6BK8 - chains i and A of the 46 polymer chains in the assembly; structure by electron microscopy, 3.30 A resolution.

== Chain i ==
Molecule: 59-nt RNA strand
Source organism: Saccharomyces cerevisiae
Sequence (59 nucleotides; numbered 1 to 1118; 1059 numbers in that range are skipped by the numbering (no residue carries them; nothing is unmodelled there); the number before each row is that of its first residue):
     1 GUAUGUAUUU AUUUU
   501 AGAACUAGUU ACUAACAU
   620 UUUUUUUUU
  1001 AAAAAAUA
  1110 AUUAUAUAG

== Chain A ==
Name: Pre-mRNA-splicing factor Prp8
Source organism: Saccharomyces cerevisiae (strain ATCC 204508 / S288c)
UniProt: P33334 (PRP8_YEAST); numbering as in UniProt (aligned over 1-2413)
Chain sequence (2413 residues; numbered 1 to 2413; the number before each row is that of its first residue):
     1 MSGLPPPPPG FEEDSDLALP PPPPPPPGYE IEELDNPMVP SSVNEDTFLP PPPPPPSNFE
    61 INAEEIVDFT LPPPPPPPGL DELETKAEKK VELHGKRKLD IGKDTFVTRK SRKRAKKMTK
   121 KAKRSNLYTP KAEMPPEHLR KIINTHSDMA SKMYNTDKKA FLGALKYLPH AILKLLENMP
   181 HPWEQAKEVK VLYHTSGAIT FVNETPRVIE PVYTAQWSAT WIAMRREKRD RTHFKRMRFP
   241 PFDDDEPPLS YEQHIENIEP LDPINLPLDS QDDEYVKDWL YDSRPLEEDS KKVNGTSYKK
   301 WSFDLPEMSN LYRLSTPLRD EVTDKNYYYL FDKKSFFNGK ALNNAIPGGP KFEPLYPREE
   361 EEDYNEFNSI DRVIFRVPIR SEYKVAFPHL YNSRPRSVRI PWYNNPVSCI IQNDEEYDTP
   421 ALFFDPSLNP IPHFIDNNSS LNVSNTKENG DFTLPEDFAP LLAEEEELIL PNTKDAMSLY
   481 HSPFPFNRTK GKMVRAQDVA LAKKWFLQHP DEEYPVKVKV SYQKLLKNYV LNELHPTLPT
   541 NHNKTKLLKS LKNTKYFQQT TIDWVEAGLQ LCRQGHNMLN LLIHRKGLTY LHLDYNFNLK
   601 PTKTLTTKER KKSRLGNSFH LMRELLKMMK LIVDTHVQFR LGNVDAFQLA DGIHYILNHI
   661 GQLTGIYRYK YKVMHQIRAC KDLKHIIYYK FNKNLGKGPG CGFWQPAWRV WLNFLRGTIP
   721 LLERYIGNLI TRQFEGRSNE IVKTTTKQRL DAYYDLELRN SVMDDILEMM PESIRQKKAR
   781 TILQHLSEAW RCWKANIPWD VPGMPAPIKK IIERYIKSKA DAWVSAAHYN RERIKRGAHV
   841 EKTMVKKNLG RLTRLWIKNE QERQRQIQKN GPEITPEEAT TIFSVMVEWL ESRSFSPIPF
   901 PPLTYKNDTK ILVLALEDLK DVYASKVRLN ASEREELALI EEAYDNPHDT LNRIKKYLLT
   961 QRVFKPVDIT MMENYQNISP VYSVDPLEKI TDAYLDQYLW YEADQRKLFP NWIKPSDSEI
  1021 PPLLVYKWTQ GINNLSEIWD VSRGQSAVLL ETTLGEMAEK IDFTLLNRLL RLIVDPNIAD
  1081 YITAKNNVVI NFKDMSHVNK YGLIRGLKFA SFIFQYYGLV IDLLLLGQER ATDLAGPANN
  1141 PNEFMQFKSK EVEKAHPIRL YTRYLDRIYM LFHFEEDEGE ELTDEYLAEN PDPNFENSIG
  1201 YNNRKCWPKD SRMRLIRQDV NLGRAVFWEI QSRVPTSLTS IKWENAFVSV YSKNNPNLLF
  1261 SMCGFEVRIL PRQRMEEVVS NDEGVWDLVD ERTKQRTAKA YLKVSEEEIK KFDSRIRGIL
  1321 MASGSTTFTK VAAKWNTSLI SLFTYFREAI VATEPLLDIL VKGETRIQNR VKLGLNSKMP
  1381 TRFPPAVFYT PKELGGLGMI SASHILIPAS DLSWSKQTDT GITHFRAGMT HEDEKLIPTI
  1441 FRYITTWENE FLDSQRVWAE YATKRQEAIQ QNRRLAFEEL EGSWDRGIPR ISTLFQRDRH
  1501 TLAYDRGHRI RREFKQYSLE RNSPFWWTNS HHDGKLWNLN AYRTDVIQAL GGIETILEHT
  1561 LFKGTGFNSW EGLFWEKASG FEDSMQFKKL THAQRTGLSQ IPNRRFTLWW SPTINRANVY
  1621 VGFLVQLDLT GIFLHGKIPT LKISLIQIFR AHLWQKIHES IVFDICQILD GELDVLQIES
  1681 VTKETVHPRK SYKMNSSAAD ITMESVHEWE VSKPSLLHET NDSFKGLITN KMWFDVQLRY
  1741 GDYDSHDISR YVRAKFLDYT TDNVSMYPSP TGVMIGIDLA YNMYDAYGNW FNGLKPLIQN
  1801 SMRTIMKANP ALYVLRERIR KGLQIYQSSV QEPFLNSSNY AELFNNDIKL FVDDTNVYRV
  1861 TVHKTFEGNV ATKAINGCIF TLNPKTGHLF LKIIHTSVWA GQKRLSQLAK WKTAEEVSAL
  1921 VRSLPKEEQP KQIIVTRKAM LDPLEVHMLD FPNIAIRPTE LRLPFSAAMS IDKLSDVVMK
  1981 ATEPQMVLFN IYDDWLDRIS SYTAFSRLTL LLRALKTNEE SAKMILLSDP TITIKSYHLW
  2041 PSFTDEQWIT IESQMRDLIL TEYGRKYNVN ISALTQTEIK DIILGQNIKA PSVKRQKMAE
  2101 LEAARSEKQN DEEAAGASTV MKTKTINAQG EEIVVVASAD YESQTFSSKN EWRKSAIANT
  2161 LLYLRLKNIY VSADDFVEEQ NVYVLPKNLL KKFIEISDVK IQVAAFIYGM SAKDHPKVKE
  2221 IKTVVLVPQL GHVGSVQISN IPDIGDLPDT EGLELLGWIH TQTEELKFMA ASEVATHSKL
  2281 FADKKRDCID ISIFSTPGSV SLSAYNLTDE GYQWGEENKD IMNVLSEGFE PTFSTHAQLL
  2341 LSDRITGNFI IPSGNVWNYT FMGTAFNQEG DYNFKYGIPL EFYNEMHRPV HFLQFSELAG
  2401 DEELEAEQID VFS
Not modelled in the structure: 1-125, 360-364, 434-449, 2107-2413
Ligand contacts: inositol hexakisphosphate (IHP): Arg-236, Lys-517, Tyr-655, His-659, Lys-681, Lys-684, His-685, Tyr-688, Tyr-689, Asn-692, Lys-697, Gly-698, Asn-1618
Swiss-Prot annotation at these positions:
  - region: Met-1585 to Leu-1598 (Important for branch point selection)
From the paper describing this entry:
  - conformationally variable residues (order/disorder transition): Glu-1576 to Ser-1599
  - binding site for the 59-nt RNA strand (chain i): Phe-1581, Gln-1594

== Interface between chain i and chain A ==
Residue-residue contacts (53):
  G1(i) with Lys-1903(A), sugar contact; Arg-1904(A), hydrogen bond to the phosphate
  U2(i) with Lys-1903(A), salt bridge to the phosphate; Arg-1904(A), phosphate contact
  A3(i) with Thr-607(A), sugar contact; Lys-611(A), phosphate contact
  U4(i) with Lys-608(A), phosphate contact; Lys-611(A), phosphate contact
  G5(i) with Lys-608(A), salt bridge to the phosphate
  U513(i) with Asn-1869(A), sugar contact; Val-1870(A), hydrogen bond to the sugar
  A514(i) with Asn-1869(A), phosphate contact; Val-1870(A), sugar contact; Thr-1872(A), sugar contact
  A515(i) with Arg-1904(A), base contact
  C516(i) with Tyr-1858(A), hydrogen bond to the phosphate; Val-1860(A), sugar contact; Thr-1872(A), hydrogen bond to the phosphate
  A517(i) with Tyr-1858(A), phosphate contact; Ser-1906(A), phosphate contact; Arg-1937(A), hydrogen bond to the phosphate
  U518(i) with Arg-1937(A), salt bridge to the phosphate
  U620(i) with Tyr-2067(A), stacking on the base
  A1008(i) with Lys-2094(A), base contact
  A1110(i) with Val-1830(A), sugar contact; Pro-1833(A), base contact; Pro-2091(A), sugar contact; Arg-2095(A), hydrogen bond to the base
  U1111(i) with Ser-1828(A), phosphate contact; Val-1830(A), base contact; Phe-1834(A), base contact; Glu-1960(A), base contact; Pro-2091(A), base contact
  U1112(i) with Tyr-1826(A), sugar contact; Lys-1938(A), phosphate contact
  A1113(i) with Gly-1580(A), base contact; Phe-1581(A), hydrogen bond to the base; Ser-1584(A), base contact
  U1114(i) with Gln-1907(A), hydrogen bond to the sugar
  A1115(i) with Phe-1581(A), stacking on the base; Ile-1601(A), sugar contact; Arg-1604(A), hydrogen bond to the phosphate; Gln-1647(A), hydrogen bond to the phosphate; Gln-1907(A), hydrogen bond to the phosphate
  U1116(i) with Gln-1594(A), hydrogen bond to the base; Gly-1597(A), sugar contact; Leu-1598(A), sugar contact; Arg-1604(A), salt bridge to the phosphate
  A1117(i) with Thr-1591(A), base contact; Ala-1593(A), sugar contact; Gln-1594(A), base contact; Gln-1600(A), hydrogen bond to the phosphate
  G1118(i) with Ala-1593(A), sugar contact
Other interface residues (no listed pair), chain A (48 interface residues in all): Met-1585, Leu-1590, Arg-1650, Lys-1821, Asn-1836, Leu-1905, Lys-1910, Ala-1939, Asp-1942, Arg-1962, Lys-2066, Ser-2092
The authors on this interface:
  - interface residues, chain A: Phe-1581(A), Gln-1594(A)

== Summary ==
22 residues of chain i and 48 residues of chain A are in contact, with 13 hydrogen bonds, 4 salt bridges and 2
aromatic stacking contacts. Among the polar pairs are A1110(i)/Arg-2095(A), A1113(i)/Phe-1581(A) and
U1116(i)/Gln-1594(A). The paper reports a binding site for the 59-nt RNA strand (chain i) at Phe-1581(A) and
Gln-1594(A); interface residues Phe-1581(A) and Gln-1594(A).
Here chain i is a 59-nt RNA strand (Saccharomyces cerevisiae) and chain A is Pre-mRNA-splicing factor Prp8
(Saccharomyces cerevisiae (strain ATCC 204508 / S288c)). Entry 6BK8 (S. cerevisiae spliceosomal post-catalytic
P complex) was determined by electron microscopy.
